3K3G - chain A; structure by X-ray diffraction, 2.40 A resolution.

# Chain A
Molecule: Urea transporter
Source organism: Desulfovibrio vulgaris
UniProt: Q72CX3 (Q72CX3_DESVH); residues 2-337 here = UniProt positions 2-337
Sequence (340 residues; numbered -2 to 337; the number before each row is that of its first residue; numbers below 1 keep their minus sign (Ser-2 is residue -2)):
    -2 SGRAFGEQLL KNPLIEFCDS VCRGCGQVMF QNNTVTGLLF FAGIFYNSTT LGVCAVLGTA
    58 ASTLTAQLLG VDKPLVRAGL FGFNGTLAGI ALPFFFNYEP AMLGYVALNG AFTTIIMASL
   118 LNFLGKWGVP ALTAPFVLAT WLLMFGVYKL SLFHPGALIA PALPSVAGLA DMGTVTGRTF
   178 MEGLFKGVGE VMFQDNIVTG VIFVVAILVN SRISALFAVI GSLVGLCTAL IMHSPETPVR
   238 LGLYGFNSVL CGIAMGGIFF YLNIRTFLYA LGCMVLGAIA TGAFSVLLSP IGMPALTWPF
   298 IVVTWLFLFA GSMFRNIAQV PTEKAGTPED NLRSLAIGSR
Disordered / not traced: -2 to -1, 164-167, 335-337
Disulfide bonds: Cys248-Cys270
Sequence notes: expression tag (-2 to 1)
Metal / ion sites: gold ion site 1: Cys15, Cys19; gold ion site 2 near Cys15 (its only coordinating residue here); gold ion site 3 near Cys19 (its only coordinating residue here); gold ion site 4 near Cys51 (its only coordinating residue here); gold ion site 5 near Cys224 (its only coordinating residue here)
Ligand contacts:
  - 1,3-dimethylurea (MMU), molecule 1: Gln24, Val25, Phe27, Leu77, Phe80, Leu129, Thr130, Phe297
  - 1,3-dimethylurea (MMU), molecule 2: Phe91, Phe92, Glu187, Val188, Phe190, Leu240, Phe243, Leu293, Thr294
What the authors report for this chain:
  - binding site for 1,3-dimethylurea: Glu187, Phe190, Phe243
  - binding site for 1,3-dimethylurea: Thr130, Thr294 (proposed by the authors, not directly observed)

# In short
Chain A binds 1,3-dimethylurea. Cys15 and Cys19 coordinate gold ion site 1. From the paper: a binding site for
1,3-dimethylurea at Glu187, Phe190 and Phe243 among others.
Chain A is Urea transporter (Desulfovibrio vulgaris); the structure, Crystal Structure of the Urea Transporter
from Desulfovibrio Vulgaris Bound to 1,3-dimethylurea, was determined by X-ray diffraction together with 3K3F
from the same study.
